8SGT - chains A and H of the 3 polymer chains in the assembly; structure by electron microscopy, 3.60 A resolution.

== Chain A ==
Molecule: Sodium/calcium exchanger 1
Source organism: Homo sapiens
UniProt: P32418 (NAC1_HUMAN); residues -34 to 938 here correspond to UniProt positions 1-973 (UniProt number = residue number + 35)
Amino-acid sequence (982 residues; row label = number of the first residue in the row; note: 25 numbers in that range are skipped by the numbering (no residue carries them; nothing is unmodelled there); numbers below 1 keep their minus sign (Met-34 is residue -34)):
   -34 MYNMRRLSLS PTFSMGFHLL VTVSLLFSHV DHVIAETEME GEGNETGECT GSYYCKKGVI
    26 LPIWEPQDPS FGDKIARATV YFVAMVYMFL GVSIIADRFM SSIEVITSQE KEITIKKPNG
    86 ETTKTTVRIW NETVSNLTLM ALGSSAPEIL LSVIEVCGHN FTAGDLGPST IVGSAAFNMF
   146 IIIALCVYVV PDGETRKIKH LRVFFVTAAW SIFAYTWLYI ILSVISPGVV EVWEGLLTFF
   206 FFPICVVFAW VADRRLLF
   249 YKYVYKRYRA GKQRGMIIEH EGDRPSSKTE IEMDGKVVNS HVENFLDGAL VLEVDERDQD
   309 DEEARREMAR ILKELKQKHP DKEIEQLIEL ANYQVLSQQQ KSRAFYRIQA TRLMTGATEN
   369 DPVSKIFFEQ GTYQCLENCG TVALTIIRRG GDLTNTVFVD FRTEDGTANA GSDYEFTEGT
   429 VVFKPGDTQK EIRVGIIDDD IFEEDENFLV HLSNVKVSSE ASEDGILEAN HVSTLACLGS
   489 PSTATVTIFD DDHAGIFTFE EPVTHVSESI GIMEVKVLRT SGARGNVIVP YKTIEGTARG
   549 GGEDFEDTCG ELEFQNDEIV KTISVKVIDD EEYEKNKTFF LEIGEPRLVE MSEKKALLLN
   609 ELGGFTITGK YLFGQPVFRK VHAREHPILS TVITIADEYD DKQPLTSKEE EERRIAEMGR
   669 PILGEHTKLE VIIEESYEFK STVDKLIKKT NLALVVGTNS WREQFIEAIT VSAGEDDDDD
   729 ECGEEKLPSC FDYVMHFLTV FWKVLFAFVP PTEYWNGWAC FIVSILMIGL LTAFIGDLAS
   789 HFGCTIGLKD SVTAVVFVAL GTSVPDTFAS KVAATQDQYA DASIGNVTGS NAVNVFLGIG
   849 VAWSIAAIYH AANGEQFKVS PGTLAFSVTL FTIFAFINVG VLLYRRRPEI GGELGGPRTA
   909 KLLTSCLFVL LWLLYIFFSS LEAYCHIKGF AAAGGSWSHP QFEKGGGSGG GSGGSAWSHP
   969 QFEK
Disordered / not traced: -34 to 16, 74-96, 249-369, 468-481, 645-652, 684-706, 719-736, 936-972
Differences from the reference sequence: expression tag (939-972)
Disulfides: Cys20-Cys792
Bound ions: Ca2+ site 1: Glu385, Asp421, Glu451; Ca2+ site 2: Glu385, Asp446, Asp447, Asp500; Ca2+ site 3: Glu385, Asp447, Ile449, Glu451, Asp498, Asp500; Ca2+ site 4: Asp421, Glu451, Glu454; Ca2+ site 5: Glu516, Asp578, Glu580, Glu683; Ca2+ site 6 near Asp578 (its only coordinating residue here)
Swiss-Prot annotation at these positions:
  - region: Arg219 to Phe223 (Putative calmodulin-binding region)
  - binding site (Ca(2+)): Glu385, Asp421, Asp446, Asp447, Ile449, Glu451, Glu454, Asp498, Asp499, Asp500, Glu516, Asp552, Asp578, Glu579, Glu580, Glu683
  - glycosylation (N-linked (GlcNAc...) asparagine): Asn9, Asn125
From the paper describing this entry:
  - Ca2+ coordination: Asp552, Glu683
  - contacts within the chain: Glu582-Lys585 (salt bridge)
  - post-translational modification sites: Cys738 (citing earlier work)

== Chain H ==
Molecule: Fab heavy chain
Source organism: Mus musculus
Notes: antibody fragment or engineered binder
Amino-acid sequence (249 residues; numbered 1 to 249; the number before each row is that of its first residue):
     1 QVQLQQSGAE LARPGASVKL SCKATGYSFT SYWMQWVKQR PGQGMEWIGA IYPGDVTSRY
    61 TQKFKGKATL TADKSSSTAF MQLRSLASED SAVYYCARWS GYYGSSSFDY WGQGTTLTVS
   121 SAKTTPPSVY PLAPGCGDTT GSSVTLGCLV KGYFPESVTV TWNSGSLSSS VHTFPALLQS
   181 GLYTMSSSVT VPSSTWPSQT VTCSVAHPAS STTVDKKLEP SGPISTINPC PPCKECHKCP
   241 APNLEGGPS
Disordered / not traced: 122-249
Disulfides: Cys22-Cys96

== How chain A and chain H interact ==
Residue-residue contacts (33; chain A residue first):
  Pro538(A) with Tyr102(H)
  Tyr539(A) with Tyr102(H), hydrogen bond (backbone-side chain)
  Lys540(A) with Tyr102(H)
  Glu590(A) with Tyr102(H); Gly104(H), hydrogen bond (side chain-backbone)
  Ile591(A) with Tyr102(H)
  Gly592(A) with Gly101(H); Tyr102(H)
  Glu593(A) with Trp33(H); Arg59(H), salt bridge; Gly101(H), hydrogen bond (backbone-backbone); Tyr103(H), hydrogen bond
  Arg595(A) with Tyr52(H); Asp55(H), salt bridge; Thr57(H)
  Glu609(A) with Val56(H); Thr57(H)
  Leu610(A) with Val56(H), hydrophobic; Leu70(H); Thr71(H)
  Gly611(A) with Val56(H)
  Lys628(A) with Asp55(H), salt bridge; Thr57(H), hydrogen bond
  Val629(A) with Asp55(H)
  His630(A) with Tyr52(H)
  Ala631(A) with Thr30(H); Gly54(H)
  Arg662(A) with Gln62(H)
  Glu665(A) with Lys65(H)
  Arg668(A) with Thr57(H); Ser58(H), hydrogen bond (side chain-backbone); Arg59(H)
  Leu671(A) with Tyr103(H), hydrophobic
Other interface residues (no listed pair), chain A (20 interface residues in all): Glu559
Other interface residues (no listed pair), chain H (20 interface residues in all): Lys74, Trp99, Ser105

== In short ==
Chain A and chain H each contribute 20 residues to their interface; the contacts include 6 hydrogen bonds and
3 salt bridges. Among the polar pairs are Glu593(A)-Arg59(H), Arg595(A)-Asp55(H) and Lys628(A)-Asp55(H). From
UniProt: 16 Ca2+-binding residues on chain A. The paper reports Ca2+ coordination by Asp552(A) and Glu683(A);
a modification site at Cys738(A).
Here chain A is Sodium/calcium exchanger 1 (Homo sapiens) and chain H is Fab heavy chain (Mus musculus). Entry
8SGT (Cryo-EM structure of human NCX1 in Ca2+ bound, activated state (group II in the presence of ...) was
determined by electron microscopy, deposited together with 8SGJ.
